5CHJ - chain A; structure by X-ray diffraction, 1.36 A resolution.

[Chain A]
Protein: Beta-lactamase
Organism: Escherichia coli
Notes: EC 3.5.2.6
UniProtKB: Q9L387 (Q9L387_ECOLX); residues 3-361 here correspond to UniProt positions 24-382 (UniProt number = residue number + 21)
Chain sequence (362 residues; row label = number of the first residue in the row; numbering starts at 0):
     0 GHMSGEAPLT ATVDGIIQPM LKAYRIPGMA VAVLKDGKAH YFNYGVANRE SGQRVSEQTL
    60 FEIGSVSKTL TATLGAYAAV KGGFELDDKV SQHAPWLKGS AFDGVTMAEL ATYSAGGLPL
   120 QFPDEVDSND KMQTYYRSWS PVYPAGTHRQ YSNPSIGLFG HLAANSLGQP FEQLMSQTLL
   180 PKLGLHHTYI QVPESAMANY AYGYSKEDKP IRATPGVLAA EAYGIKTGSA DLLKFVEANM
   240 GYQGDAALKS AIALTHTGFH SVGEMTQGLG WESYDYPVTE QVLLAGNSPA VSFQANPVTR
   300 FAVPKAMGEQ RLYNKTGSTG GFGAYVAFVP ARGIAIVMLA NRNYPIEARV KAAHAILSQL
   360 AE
Unresolved in the structure: 0-5
Differences from the reference sequence: expression tag (0-2)
Glycans and other covalent adducts: compound SM2 linked to S64
Ion coordination: Zn2+ site 1: H39 (shared with 1 residue of chain B); Zn2+ site 2: E124, D126 (shared with 1 residue of chain B); Zn2+ site 3: H147 (together with acetate ion) (shared with 2 residues of chain B); Zn2+ site 4 near H160 (its only coordinating residue here); Zn2+ site 5: H160, E220; Zn2+ site 6 near H185 (its only coordinating residue here); Zn2+ site 7: D274 (together with acetate ion) (shared with 1 residue of chain B)
Ligand contacts: SM2 ((1R)-1-(2-thienylacetylamino)-1-(3-carboxyphenyl)methylboronic acid): G63, K67, L119, Q120, Y150, N152, Y222, F292, K314, G316, S317, T318, G319, N342
Reported in the primary citation:
  - binding site for SM2: F292, T315, S317, N342
  - conformationally variable residues (side-chain flip): F292

[Summary]
Covalently linked compound SM2: at S64. The Zn2+ site 2 is built by E124 and D126. H160 and E220 coordinate
Zn2+ site 5. The paper reports a binding site for SM2 at F292, T315 and S317 among others; conformational
variability at F292.
Chain A is Beta-lactamase (Escherichia coli); the structure, CRYSTAL STRUCTURE OF Fox-4 cephamycinase
complexed with cephalothin BATSI (SM23), was determined by X-ray diffraction, deposited together with 5CHM.
